Entry 8EIR (electron microscopy, 2.49 A resolution); this record covers chains A and B of the 4 polymer chains in the assembly.

== Chain A (and B) ==
Molecule: 3C-like proteinase nsp5
From: Severe acute respiratory syndrome coronavirus 2
Notes: EC 3.4.22.69; chain B of this document is another copy of the same molecule, construct and numbering; everything in this record applies to it too
UniProt: P0DTD1 (R1AB_SARS2); residues 1-306 here correspond to UniProt positions 3264-3569 (UniProt number = residue number + 3263)
Sequence (306 residues; row label = number of the first residue in the row):
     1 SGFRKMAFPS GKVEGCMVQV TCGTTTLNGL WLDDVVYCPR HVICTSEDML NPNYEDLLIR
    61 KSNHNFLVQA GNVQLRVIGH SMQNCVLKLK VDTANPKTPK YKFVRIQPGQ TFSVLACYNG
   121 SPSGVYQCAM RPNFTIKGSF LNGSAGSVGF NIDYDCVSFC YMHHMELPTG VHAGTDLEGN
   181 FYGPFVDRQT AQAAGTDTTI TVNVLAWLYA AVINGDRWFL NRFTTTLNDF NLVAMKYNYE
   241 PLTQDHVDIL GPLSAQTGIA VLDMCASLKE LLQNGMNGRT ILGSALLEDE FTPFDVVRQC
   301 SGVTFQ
Sequence notes: engineered mutation Ala145 (Cys3408 in P0DTD1)
Swiss-Prot annotation at these positions:
  - active site: His41 (For 3CL-PRO activity)
  - site: Gln306 (Cleavage)
  - cross-link (Glycyl lysine isopeptide (Lys-Gly)): Lys5 (interchain with G-Cter in ubiquitin), Lys90 (interchain with G-Cter in ubiquitin)
From the paper describing this entry:
  - mutagenesis - C145A: abolished catalytic activity (citing earlier work)
  - catalytic residues: Gly143, Ser144
  - conformationally variable residues (loop rearrangement): Thr45 to Leu57, Val186 to Gln192

== Chain A / chain B interface ==
Contacting residue pairs (73; chain A residue first):
  Ser1(A) with Gly138(B); Ser139(B); Phe140(B), hydrogen bond (backbone-backbone); Leu141(B); Glu166(B); His172(B)
  Gly2(A) with Gly138(B); Ser139(B)
  Arg4(A) with Lys5(B); Gln127(B), hydrogen bond (side chain-backbone); Cys128(B); Lys137(B), hydrogen bond (side chain-backbone); Gly138(B); Ser139(B); Glu290(B), salt bridge
  Lys5(A) with Arg4(B); Tyr126(B)
  Met6(A) with Gly124(B); Tyr126(B), hydrophobic
  Ala7(A) with Gly124(B); Val125(B), hydrogen bond (backbone-backbone)
  Pro9(A) with Glu14(B); Pro122(B); Ser123(B); Gly124(B)
  Ser10(A) with Ser10(B), hydrogen bond; Glu14(B), hydrogen bond (backbone-side chain)
  Glu14(A) with Pro9(B); Ser10(B), hydrogen bond (side chain-backbone)
  Tyr118(A) with Thr304(B)
  Ser121(A) with Thr304(B), hydrogen bond (backbone-side chain); Phe305(B)
  Pro122(A) with Pro9(B); Thr304(B), hydrogen bond (backbone-side chain); Phe305(B)
  Ser123(A) with Pro9(B); Arg298(B), hydrogen bond (backbone-side chain); Val303(B), hydrogen bond (side chain-backbone); Phe305(B)
  Gly124(A) with Ala7(B); Pro9(B)
  Val125(A) with Met6(B); Ala7(B), hydrogen bond (backbone-backbone); Val125(B), hydrophobic
  Tyr126(A) with Lys5(B); Met6(B), hydrophobic
  Gln127(A) with Arg4(B), hydrogen bond (backbone-side chain)
  Cys128(A) with Arg4(B)
  Lys137(A) with Arg4(B), hydrogen bond (backbone-side chain)
  Gly138(A) with Gly2(B)
  Ser139(A) with Gly2(B); Arg4(B); Gln299(B), hydrogen bond
  Leu141(A) with Gln299(B); Cys300(B); Gly302(B)
  Glu166(A) with Ser1(B), hydrogen bond (side chain-backbone)
  Gly170(A) with Ser1(B)
  Ala285(A) with Ala285(B), hydrophobic
  Glu290(A) with Arg4(B), salt bridge
  Arg298(A) with Ser123(B)
  Gln299(A) with Ser139(B), hydrogen bond; Leu141(B)
  Cys300(A) with Leu141(B)
  Gly302(A) with Leu141(B)
  Val303(A) with Ser123(B), hydrogen bond (backbone-side chain)
  Thr304(A) with Tyr118(B); Ser121(B), hydrogen bond (side chain-backbone); Pro122(B), hydrogen bond (side chain-backbone); Ser123(B)
  Phe305(A) with Ser121(B); Pro122(B); Ser123(B)
Other interface residues (no listed pair), chain A (41 interface residues in all): Phe3, Phe8, Gly11, Phe140, Thr280, Gly283, Leu286, Ser301
Other interface residues (no listed pair), chain B (41 interface residues in all): Phe3, Phe8, Gly11, Thr280, Gly283, Leu286, Ser301

== Summary ==
The chain A/chain B interface involves 41 residues from each chain, with 20 hydrogen bonds and 2 salt bridges.
Polar contacts include Arg4(A)-Glu290(B), Arg4(A)-Gln127(B) and Arg4(A)-Lys137(B). UniProt lists active-site
residue His41(A) on chain A. From the paper: catalytic residues Gly143(A) and Ser144(A); C145A of chain A
abolishes catalytic activity.
Both chains are 3C-like proteinase nsp5 (Severe acute respiratory syndrome coronavirus 2). Entry 8EIR
(SARS-CoV-2 polyprotein substrate regulates the stepwise Mpro cleavage reaction) was determined by electron
microscopy, deposited together with 8EKE.
